Entry 4L77 (X-ray diffraction, 1.38 A resolution); this record covers chain A.

== Chain A ==
Name: P450cin
From: Citrobacter braakii
Notes: EC 1.14.-.-
Reference sequence: Q8VQF6 (Q8VQF6_CITBR); residue numbers follow UniProt; this construct covers 8-404
Chain sequence (398 residues; numbered 7 to 404; the number before each row is that of its first residue):
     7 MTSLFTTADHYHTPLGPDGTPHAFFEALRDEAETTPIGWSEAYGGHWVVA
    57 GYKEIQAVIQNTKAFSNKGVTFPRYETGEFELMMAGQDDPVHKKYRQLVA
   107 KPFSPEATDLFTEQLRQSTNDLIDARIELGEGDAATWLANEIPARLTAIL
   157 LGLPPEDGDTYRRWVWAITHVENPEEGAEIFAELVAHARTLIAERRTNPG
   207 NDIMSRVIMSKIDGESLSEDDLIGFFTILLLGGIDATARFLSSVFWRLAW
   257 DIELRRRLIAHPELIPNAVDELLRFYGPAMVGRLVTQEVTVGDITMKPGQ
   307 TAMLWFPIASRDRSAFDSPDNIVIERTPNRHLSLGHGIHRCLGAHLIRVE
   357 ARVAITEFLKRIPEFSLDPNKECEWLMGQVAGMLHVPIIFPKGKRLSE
Unresolved in the structure: 7
Construct notes: initiating methionine (7); engineered mutation A242 (Asn in Q8VQF6)
Ion coordination: heme Fe near C347 (its only coordinating residue here)
Ligand contacts:
  - 1,8-cineole (CNL; 1,3,3-trimethyl-2-oxabicyclo[2.2.2]octane): V76, T77, Y81, L88, A91, I234, L237, G238, A285, M286, V287, Q385, V386
  - heme (HEM): I65, N73, V76, M90, A91, H98, R102, F109, I234, L235, G238, G239, A242, T243, F246, L279, P284, A285, V287, R289, F312, S339, L340, G341, I344, H345, R346, C347, L348, G349, L352, I353

== In short ==
Ligands of chain A: heme and 1,8-cineole.
Chain A is P450cin (Citrobacter braakii); the structure, P450cin Active Site Water: Implications for Substrate
Binding and Solvent Accessibility, was determined by X-ray diffraction together with 4L6G and 4LHT from the
same study.
